PDB entry 5V6G | X-ray diffraction, 2.00 A resolution | chains A and B

Chain A (and B):
Molecule: Matrix protein 1
Source organism: Influenza A virus (strain A/Wilson-Smith/1933 H1N1)
Notes: chain B of this document is another copy of the same molecule, construct and numbering; everything in this record applies to it too
UniProt: P05777 (M1_I33A0); residue numbers follow UniProt; this construct covers 2-165
Chain sequence (171 residues; numbered -5 to 165; the number before each row is that of its first residue; numbers below 1 keep their minus sign (Met-5 is residue -5)):
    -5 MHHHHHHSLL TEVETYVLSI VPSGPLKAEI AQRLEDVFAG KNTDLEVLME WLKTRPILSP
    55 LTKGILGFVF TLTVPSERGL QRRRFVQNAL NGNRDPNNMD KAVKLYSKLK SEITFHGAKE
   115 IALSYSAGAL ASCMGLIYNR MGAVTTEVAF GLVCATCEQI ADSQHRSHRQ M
Unresolved in the structure: -5 to 1, 159-165
Construct notes: expression tag (-5 to 1); engineered mutation Arg88 (Gly in P05777), Ser101 (Arg in P05777), Ser105 (Arg in P05777)
UniProt features mapped onto this chain:
  - mutagenesis: Val41 (V41A: Induces short filamentous virions), Lys95 (K95A/R: No effect), Tyr100 to Leu103 (Can't be rescued by reverse genetic; No effect), Cys148 (C148A: No effect; C148S: 31% loss of RNA binding activity), Cys151 (C151A: No effect), Ala155 (A155G: Complete loss of virus ability to be rescued in a reverse genetic system), His159 (H159A: No effect), His162 (H162A: No effect)
From the paper describing this entry:
  - self-association interface (contacts with another copy of this molecule); pairs are residue here / residue on that copy: Asn85-Arg134 (hydrogen bond), Arg88-Arg134 (hydrogen bond), Tyr100-Arg88 (hydrogen bond)
  - conformationally variable residues (side-chain flip): Lys104

How chain A and chain B interact:
Residue-residue contacts - 56 pairs, chain A then chain B:
  Gly73(A) - Arg78(B)
  Gln75(A) - Gln75(B)
  Gln75(A) - Arg76(B)
  Gln75(A) - Arg77(B)
  Gln75(A) - Arg78(B)  hydrogen bond (side chain-backbone)
  Arg76(A) - Gln75(B)
  Arg77(A) - Gln75(B)
  Arg78(A) - Gln75(B)  hydrogen bond (backbone-side chain)
  Arg78(A) - Arg134(B)
  Gln81(A) - Gln81(B)
  Gln81(A) - Asn133(B)
  Gln81(A) - Arg134(B)  hydrogen bond
  Asn82(A) - Arg134(B)
  Asn85(A) - Arg134(B)  hydrogen bond (side chain-backbone)
  Asn85(A) - Met135(B)
  Arg88(A) - Tyr100(B)  hydrogen bond (backbone-side chain)
  Arg88(A) - Arg134(B)  hydrogen bond (side chain-backbone)
  Arg88(A) - Met135(B)
  Arg88(A) - Gly136(B)
  Arg88(A) - Ala137(B)
  Pro90(A) - Val97(B)
  Pro90(A) - Tyr100(B)  hydrophobic
  Pro90(A) - Ser101(B)
  Met93(A) - Val97(B)  hydrophobic
  Met93(A) - Leu130(B)  hydrophobic
  Met93(A) - Met135(B)
  Asp94(A) - Asp94(B)
  Asp94(A) - Val97(B)
  Asp94(A) - Lys98(B)
  Val97(A) - Pro90(B)
  Val97(A) - Met93(B)  hydrophobic
  Val97(A) - Asp94(B)
  Tyr100(A) - Arg88(B)  hydrogen bond (side chain-backbone)
  Tyr100(A) - Pro90(B)  hydrophobic
  Tyr100(A) - Met93(B)  hydrophobic
  Lys104(A) - Pro90(B)
  Ser126(A) - Met135(B)
  Gly129(A) - Met135(B)
  Leu130(A) - Met135(B)  hydrophobic
  Asn133(A) - Asn133(B)
  Asn133(A) - Met135(B)
  Arg134(A) - Arg78(B)
  Arg134(A) - Gln81(B)  hydrogen bond
  Arg134(A) - Asn82(B)
  Arg134(A) - Asn85(B)
  Arg134(A) - Arg88(B)  hydrogen bond (backbone-side chain)
  Met135(A) - Asn85(B)
  Met135(A) - Arg88(B)
  Met135(A) - Met93(B)
  Met135(A) - Ser126(B)
  Met135(A) - Gly129(B)
  Met135(A) - Leu130(B)
  Met135(A) - Asn133(B)  hydrogen bond
  Met135(A) - Met135(B)  hydrophobic
  Gly136(A) - Arg88(B)
  Ala137(A) - Arg88(B)
Also at the interface, not in a pair above, chain A (26 interface residues in all): Leu74, Leu84, Ser101

In short:
Chain A and chain B form an interface of 26 and 23 residues respectively; the contacts include 10 hydrogen
bonds. Among the polar pairs are Gln75(A)-Arg78(B), Gln81(A)-Arg134(B) and Asn85(A)-Arg134(B). UniProt lists
10 mutagenesis sites on chain A. The paper reports conformational variability at Lys104(A); a self-association
interface involving Asn85(A), Arg88(A) and Tyr100(A).
Chain A and chain B are both Matrix protein 1 (Influenza A virus (strain A/Wilson-Smith/1933 H1N1)); the
structure, Crystal structure of Influenza A virus Matrix Protein M1(NLS-88R), was determined by X-ray
diffraction together with 5V8A, 5V7B and 5V7S from the same study.
